PDB entry 4UNW | X-ray diffraction, 2.60 A resolution | chains A and C of the 6 polymer chains in the assembly

== Chain A (and C) ==
Name: H3 haemagglutinin HA1 chain
From: Influenza A virus (A/EQ/NEWMARKET/93/(H3N8))
Notes: chain C of this document is another copy of the same molecule, construct and numbering; everything in this record applies to it too
UniProt: Q82847 (Q82847_9INFA); residues 7-329 here correspond to UniProt positions 22-344 (UniProt number = residue number + 15)
Chain sequence (323 residues; row label = number of the first residue in the row):
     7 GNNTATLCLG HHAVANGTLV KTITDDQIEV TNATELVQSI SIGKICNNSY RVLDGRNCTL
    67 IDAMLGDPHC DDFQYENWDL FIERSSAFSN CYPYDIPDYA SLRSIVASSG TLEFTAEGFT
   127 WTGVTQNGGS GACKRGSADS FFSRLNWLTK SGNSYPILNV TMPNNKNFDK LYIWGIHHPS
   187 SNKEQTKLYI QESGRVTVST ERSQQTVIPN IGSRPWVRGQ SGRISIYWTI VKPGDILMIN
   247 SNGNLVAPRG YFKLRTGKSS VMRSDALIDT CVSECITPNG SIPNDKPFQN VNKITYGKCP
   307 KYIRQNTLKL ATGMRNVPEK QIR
Not modelled in the structure: 7, 328-329 (chain C: 7, 329)
Cystine bridges: C52-C277, C64-C76, C97-C139, C281-C305
Covalently attached groups: N-acetylglucosamine (NAG) linked to N38, N53, N63, N285; glycan linked to N165
From the paper describing this entry:
  - specificity-determining residues: W222

== How chain A and chain C interact ==
Contacting residue pairs - 22 pairs, chain A then chain C:
  D101(A) - Q210(C)  hydrogen bond
  H184(A) - Q210(C)
  N216(A) - T212(C)  hydrogen bond
  I217(A) - R201(C)  hydrogen bond (backbone-side chain)
  G218(A) - R201(C)
  G218(A) - N246(C)
  S219(A) - N165(C)  hydrogen bond
  S219(A) - M244(C)  hydrogen bond
  S219(A) - N246(C)
  R220(A) - S205(C)
  R220(A) - Q210(C)  hydrogen bond
  R220(A) - M244(C)
  P221(A) - S205(C)
  P221(A) - T206(C)
  P221(A) - E207(C)
  P221(A) - I242(C)
  P221(A) - M244(C)
  V223(A) - E207(C)
  R229(A) - T206(C)  hydrogen bond (side chain-backbone)
  R229(A) - E207(C)
  R229(A) - Q210(C)
  S231(A) - Q210(C)  hydrogen bond
Interface residues without a listed pair, chain A (12 interface residues in all): W222
Interface residues without a listed pair, chain C (11 interface residues in all): R208

== Summary ==
12 residues of chain A and 11 residues of chain C are in contact, with 8 hydrogen bonds. Among the polar pairs
are D101(A)-Q210(C), N216(A)-T212(C) and I217(A)-R201(C). N-acetylglucosamine is covalently linked to N38(A),
N53(A), N63(A) and N285(A). The paper reports the specificity determinant W222(A).
Chain A and chain C are both H3 haemagglutinin HA1 chain (Influenza A virus (A/EQ/NEWMARKET/93/(H3N8))); the
structure, Structure of the A_Equine_Newmarket_2_93 H3 haemagglutinin, was determined by X-ray diffraction
together with 4UNX, 4UNY, 4UNZ, 4UO0, 4UO1, 4UO2 and 8 further entries from the same study.
